8DR4 - chains B and C of the 12 polymer chains in the assembly; structure by electron microscopy, 2.45 A resolution.

# Chain B
Name: Replication factor C subunit 4
Source organism: Saccharomyces cerevisiae
UniProtKB: P40339 (RFC4_YEAST); numbering as in UniProt (aligned over 1-323)
Sequence (323 residues; each row starts with the number of its first residue):
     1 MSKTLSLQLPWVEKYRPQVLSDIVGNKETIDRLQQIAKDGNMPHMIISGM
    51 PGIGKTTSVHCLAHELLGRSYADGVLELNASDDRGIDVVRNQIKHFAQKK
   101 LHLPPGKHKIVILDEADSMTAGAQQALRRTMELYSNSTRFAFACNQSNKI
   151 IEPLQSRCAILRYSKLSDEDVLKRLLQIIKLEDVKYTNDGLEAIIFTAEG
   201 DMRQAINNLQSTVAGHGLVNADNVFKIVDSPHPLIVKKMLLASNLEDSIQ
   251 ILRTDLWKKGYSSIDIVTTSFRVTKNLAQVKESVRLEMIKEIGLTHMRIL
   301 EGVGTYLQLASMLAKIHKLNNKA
Unresolved in the structure: 1-3, 322-323
Ion coordination: Mg2+: Thr-56 (together with ATP-gamma-S)
Small-molecule neighbours:
  - ATP-gamma-S (AGS; phosphothiophosphoric acid-adenylate ester), molecule 1: Val-12, Tyr-15, Arg-16, Pro-17, Asp-22, Ile-23, Val-24, Met-50, Pro-51, Gly-52, Ile-53, Gly-54, Lys-55, Thr-56, Thr-57, Glu-115, Asn-145, Leu-166, Arg-174, Met-202, Arg-203, Ile-206
  - ATP-gamma-S (AGS), molecule 2: Arg-128, Glu-132, Pro-153, Arg-157
UniProt features mapped onto this chain:
  - binding site (ATP): Val-12, Val-24, Gly-49 to Thr-57, Asn-145, Arg-203

# Chain C
Name: Replication factor C subunit 3
Source organism: Saccharomyces cerevisiae
UniProtKB: P38629 (RFC3_YEAST); numbering as in UniProt (aligned over 1-340)
Sequence (340 residues; numbered 1 to 340; the number before each row is that of its first residue):
     1 MSTSTEKRSKENLPWVEKYRPETLDEVYGQNEVITTVRKFVDEGKLPHLL
    51 FYGPPGTGKTSTIVALAREIYGKNYSNMVLELNASDDRGIDVVRNQIKDF
   101 ASTRQIFSKGFKLIILDEADAMTNAAQNALRRVIERYTKNTRFCVLANYA
   151 HKLTPALLSRCTRFRFQPLPQEAIERRIANVLVHEKLKLSPNAEKALIEL
   201 SNGDMRRVLNVLQSCKATLDNPDEDEISDDVIYECCGAPRPSDLKAVLKS
   251 ILEDDWGTAHYTLNKVRSAKGLALIDLIEGIVKILEDYELQNEETRVHLL
   301 TKLADIEYSISKGGNDQIQGSAVIGAIKASFENETVKANV
Unresolved in the structure: 1-5, 336-340
Ion coordination: Mg2+: Thr-60 (together with ATP-gamma-S)
Small-molecule neighbours:
  - ATP-gamma-S (AGS; phosphothiophosphoric acid-adenylate ester), molecule 1: Val-16, Tyr-19, Arg-20, Pro-21, Glu-26, Val-27, Tyr-28, Pro-54, Pro-55, Gly-56, Thr-57, Gly-58, Lys-59, Thr-60, Ser-61, Glu-118, Asn-148, Leu-169, Arg-177, Met-205, Arg-206, Leu-209
  - ATP-gamma-S (AGS), molecule 2: Arg-131, Glu-135, Ala-156, Arg-160
UniProt features mapped onto this chain:
  - binding site (ATP): Val-16 to Tyr-19, Arg-20, Tyr-28, Gly-53 to Ser-61, Asn-148, Arg-206
  - modified residue: Ser-2 (N-acetylserine)

# Chain B / chain C interface
Contacting residue pairs - 90 pairs, chain B then chain C:
  Thr-4(B) / Phe-111(C)
  Leu-5(B) / Ile-70(C)
  Leu-5(B) / Phe-111(C)
  Ser-6(B) / Gly-44(C)
  Leu-7(B) / Gly-44(C)
  Leu-7(B) / Phe-111(C)  hydrophobic
  Leu-7(B) / Arg-142(C)
  Gln-8(B) / Gly-44(C)  hydrogen bond (backbone-backbone)
  Gln-8(B) / Arg-142(C)  hydrogen bond (backbone-side chain)
  Leu-9(B) / Lys-139(C)
  Pro-10(B) / Thr-138(C)
  Pro-10(B) / Arg-142(C)
  Glu-13(B) / Glu-135(C)
  Glu-13(B) / Thr-138(C)  hydrogen bond
  Arg-16(B) / Glu-135(C)  salt bridge
  Asn-79(B) / Arg-132(C)
  Ala-80(B) / Asn-128(C)
  Ala-80(B) / Ala-129(C)
  Ser-81(B) / Arg-94(C)
  Ser-81(B) / Lys-98(C)  hydrogen bond (backbone-side chain)
  Ser-81(B) / Ala-129(C)
  Ser-81(B) / Val-133(C)
  Asp-82(B) / Lys-98(C)  salt bridge
  Asp-83(B) / Arg-94(C)
  Asp-114(B) / Arg-132(C)
  Glu-115(B) / Arg-131(C)  salt bridge
  Glu-115(B) / Arg-132(C)
  Asn-145(B) / Arg-131(C)  hydrogen bond
  Asp-201(B) / Ser-159(C)  hydrogen bond
  Arg-203(B) / Glu-135(C)  salt bridge
  Arg-203(B) / Ser-159(C)  hydrogen bond
  Arg-203(B) / Arg-160(C)
  Gln-204(B) / Leu-158(C)
  Gln-204(B) / Ser-159(C)
  Gln-204(B) / Cys-161(C)
  Asn-207(B) / Ser-159(C)
  Ser-211(B) / Phe-40(C)
  Ser-211(B) / Thr-162(C)
  Ala-214(B) / Lys-39(C)
  Ala-214(B) / Phe-40(C)  hydrophobic
  Gly-215(B) / Lys-39(C)
  Ile-227(B) / Arg-163(C)
  Ile-227(B) / Phe-164(C)  hydrophobic
  Asp-229(B) / Arg-163(C)  salt bridge
  Asp-229(B) / Arg-165(C)  salt bridge
  Leu-245(B) / Glu-293(C)
  Leu-245(B) / Val-297(C)  hydrophobic
  Glu-246(B) / Arg-296(C)  salt bridge
  Ile-249(B) / Leu-300(C)  hydrophobic
  Arg-253(B) / Glu-286(C)  salt bridge
  Lys-258(B) / Pro-168(C)
  Lys-259(B) / Arg-165(C)  hydrogen bond (backbone-side chain)
  Lys-259(B) / Pro-168(C)
  Gly-260(B) / Pro-54(C)
  Gly-260(B) / Pro-168(C)
  Tyr-261(B) / Tyr-52(C)
  Tyr-261(B) / Arg-163(C)  hydrogen bond
  Ser-262(B) / Tyr-52(C)  hydrogen bond (backbone-side chain)
  Ser-262(B) / Asn-148(C)
  Ser-262(B) / Tyr-149(C)
  Ile-264(B) / Tyr-149(C)  hydrophobic
  Ile-264(B) / His-151(C)
  Asp-265(B) / Tyr-52(C)  hydrogen bond
  Asp-265(B) / Asn-148(C)
  Asp-265(B) / Tyr-149(C)
  Asp-265(B) / Ala-150(C)  hydrogen bond (side chain-backbone)
  Asp-265(B) / His-151(C)  salt bridge
  Thr-268(B) / His-151(C)
  Arg-298(B) / Ala-304(C)
  Arg-298(B) / Asp-305(C)  salt bridge
  Arg-298(B) / Tyr-308(C)
  Glu-301(B) / Tyr-308(C)  hydrogen bond
  Val-303(B) / Glu-307(C)
  Val-303(B) / Ser-311(C)
  Thr-305(B) / Glu-307(C)  hydrogen bond
  Tyr-306(B) / Glu-286(C)  hydrogen bond
  Leu-307(B) / Leu-300(C)  hydrophobic
  Leu-307(B) / Leu-303(C)
  Leu-307(B) / Ala-304(C)
  Leu-307(B) / Glu-307(C)
  Gln-308(B) / Ala-304(C)  hydrogen bond (side chain-backbone)
  Gln-308(B) / Glu-307(C)  hydrogen bond
  Ala-310(B) / Leu-300(C)
  Ser-311(B) / Leu-300(C)
  Ser-311(B) / Thr-301(C)
  Ser-311(B) / Ala-304(C)
  Lys-315(B) / Thr-301(C)
  His-317(B) / Glu-293(C)
  Lys-318(B) / Val-297(C)
  Asn-321(B) / Glu-293(C)
Interface residues without a listed pair, chain B (58 interface residues in all): Pro-51, Thr-56, His-60, Ser-118, Lys-226, Asn-244, Ala-314
Interface residues without a listed pair, chain C (54 interface residues in all): Glu-32, Val-41, Tyr-71, Lys-109, Gly-110, Asn-140, Thr-141, Pro-155, Gln-167, Val-282, Lys-312

# In short
Chain B and chain C form an interface of 58 and 54 residues respectively, with 17 hydrogen bonds and 10 salt
bridges. Polar pairs include Arg-16(B)/Glu-135(C), Asp-82(B)/Lys-98(C) and Glu-115(B)/Arg-131(C). One
ATP-gamma-S molecule is bound between chain B and chain C. Bound to chain B: ATP-gamma-S.
Here chain B is Replication factor C subunit 4 and chain C is Replication factor C subunit 3, both from
Saccharomyces cerevisiae. Entry 8DR4 (Open state of RFC:PCNA bound to a 3' ss/dsDNA junction (DNA2) without
NTD) was determined by electron microscopy (same publication as 8DQW, 8DQX, 8DQZ, 8DR0, 8DR1, 8DR3 and 3
further entries).
